Entry 5GMJ (X-ray diffraction, 2.99 A resolution); this record covers chains A and B of the 4 polymer chains in the assembly.

# Chain A (and B)
Name: Golgi reassembly-stacking protein 2
From: Mus musculus
Notes: fragment: grasp domain; chain B of this document is another copy of the same molecule, construct and numbering; everything in this record applies to it too
UniProt: Q99JX3 (GORS2_MOUSE); residue numbers follow UniProt; this construct covers 2-208
Sequence (235 residues; row label = number of the first residue in the row; numbers below 1 keep their minus sign (Met-26 is residue -26)):
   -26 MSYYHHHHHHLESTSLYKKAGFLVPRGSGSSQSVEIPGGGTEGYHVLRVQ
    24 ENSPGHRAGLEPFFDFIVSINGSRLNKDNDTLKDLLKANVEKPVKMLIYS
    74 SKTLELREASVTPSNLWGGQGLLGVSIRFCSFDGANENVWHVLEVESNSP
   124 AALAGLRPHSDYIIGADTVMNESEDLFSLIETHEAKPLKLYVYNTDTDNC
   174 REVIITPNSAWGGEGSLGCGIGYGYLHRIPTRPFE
Unresolved in the structure: -26 to -15 (chain B: -26 to -16)
Differences from the reference sequence: expression tag (-26 to 1)
Curated features (UniProtKB/Swiss-Prot):
  - region: Ile194 to Leu199 (Important for membrane binding)
  - modified residue (Dimethylated arginine): Arg30, Arg47
  - lipidation: Gly2 (N-myristoyl glycine)
  - mutagenesis: Gly97 (G97D: Reduced interaction with BLZF1), Arg101 (R101A: No significant effect on interaction with BLZF1)
What the authors report for this chain:
  - contacts within the chain: Arg101-Ala139

# Chain A / chain B interface
Pairs across the interface (53):
  Gly-6(A) - Glu119(B)
  Gly-6(A) - Ser120(B)  hydrogen bond (backbone-backbone)
  Phe-5(A) - Glu117(B)
  Phe-5(A) - Val118(B)
  Phe-5(A) - Glu119(B)
  Phe-5(A) - Ser120(B)  hydrogen bond (backbone-side chain)
  Leu-4(A) - Val118(B)  hydrogen bond (backbone-backbone)
  Leu-4(A) - Ala125(B)  hydrophobic
  Leu-4(A) - Arg130(B)
  Leu-4(A) - Pro131(B)
  Lys75(A) - Asp169(B)  salt bridge
  Glu117(A) - Phe-5(B)
  Val118(A) - Phe-5(B)
  Val118(A) - Leu-4(B)  hydrogen bond (backbone-backbone)
  Glu119(A) - Gly-6(B)
  Glu119(A) - Phe-5(B)
  Ser120(A) - Gly-6(B)  hydrogen bond (backbone-backbone)
  Ser120(A) - Phe-5(B)  hydrogen bond (side chain-backbone)
  Ala125(A) - Leu-4(B)  hydrophobic
  Arg130(A) - Leu-4(B)
  Arg130(A) - Pro206(B)
  Pro131(A) - Leu-4(B)
  His132(A) - Tyr198(B)
  His132(A) - Leu199(B)
  Ser133(A) - Pro203(B)
  Ser133(A) - Thr204(B)  hydrogen bond (side chain-backbone)
  Asn167(A) - Thr204(B)
  Asn167(A) - Arg205(B)
  Asn167(A) - Pro206(B)
  Thr168(A) - Thr168(B)
  Thr168(A) - Asp171(B)
  Thr168(A) - Pro203(B)
  Asp169(A) - Lys75(B)  salt bridge
  Asp169(A) - Pro203(B)
  Asp169(A) - Thr204(B)
  Asp169(A) - Arg205(B)  salt bridge
  Thr170(A) - Arg205(B)
  Asp171(A) - Thr168(B)
  Asp171(A) - Asp171(B)
  Tyr198(A) - His132(B)
  Leu199(A) - His132(B)
  Pro203(A) - Ser133(B)
  Pro203(A) - Thr168(B)
  Pro203(A) - Asp169(B)
  Thr204(A) - Ser133(B)  hydrogen bond (backbone-side chain)
  Thr204(A) - Asn167(B)
  Thr204(A) - Asp169(B)
  Arg205(A) - Asn167(B)
  Arg205(A) - Asp169(B)  salt bridge
  Arg205(A) - Thr170(B)
  Pro206(A) - Arg130(B)
  Pro206(A) - Asn167(B)
  Pro206(A) - Arg174(B)
Also at the interface, not in a pair above, chain A (28 interface residues in all): Gly128, Leu129, Arg174, Phe207
Also at the interface, not in a pair above, chain B (27 interface residues in all): Gly128, Leu129

# Summary
28 residues of chain A face 27 of chain B across their interface, with 8 hydrogen bonds and 4 salt bridges.
Polar contacts include Lys75(A)-Asp169(B), Asp169(A)-Arg205(B) and Phe-5(A)-Ser120(B). Curated annotation
(UniProt) lists 2 mutagenesis sites on chain A. The paper reports contacts within the chain involving
Arg101(A) and Ala139(A).
Chain A and chain B are both Golgi reassembly-stacking protein 2 (Mus musculus); the structure, Crystal
Structure of GRASP55 GRASP domain in complex with JAM-B C-terminus, was determined by X-ray diffraction
together with 5GMI from the same study.
